Entry 6BXK (X-ray diffraction, 2.35 A resolution); this record covers chains A and B.

[Chain A (and B)]
Molecule: 2-(3-amino-3-carboxypropyl)histidine synthase
Source organism: Pyrococcus horikoshii (strain ATCC 700860 / DSM 12428 / JCM 9974 / NBRC 100139 / OT-3)
Notes: EC 2.5.1.108; chain B of this document is another copy of the same molecule, construct and numbering; everything in this record applies to it too
UniProtKB: O58832 (DPH2_PYRHO); residues 1-342 here = UniProt positions 1-342
Amino-acid sequence (378 residues; row label = number of the first residue in the row; numbers below 1 keep their minus sign (Met-35 is residue -35)):
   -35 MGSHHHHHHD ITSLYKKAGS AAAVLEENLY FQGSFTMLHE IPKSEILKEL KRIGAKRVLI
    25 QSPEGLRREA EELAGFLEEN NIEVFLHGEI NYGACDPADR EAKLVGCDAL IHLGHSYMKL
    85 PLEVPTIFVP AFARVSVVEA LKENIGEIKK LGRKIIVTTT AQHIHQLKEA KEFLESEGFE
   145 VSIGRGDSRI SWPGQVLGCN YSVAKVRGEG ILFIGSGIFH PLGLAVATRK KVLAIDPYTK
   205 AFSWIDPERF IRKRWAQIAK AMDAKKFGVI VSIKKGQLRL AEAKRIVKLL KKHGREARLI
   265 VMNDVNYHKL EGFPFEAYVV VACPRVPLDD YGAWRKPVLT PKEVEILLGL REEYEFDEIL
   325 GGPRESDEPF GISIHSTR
Not modelled in the structure: -35 to 1, 342 (chain B: -35 to 0, 294-297, 342)
Construct notes: initiating methionine (-35); expression tag (-34 to 0)
Swiss-Prot annotation at these positions:
  - binding site ([4Fe-4S] cluster): Cys59, Cys163, Cys287
Bound ions: 4Fe-4S cluster Fe: Cys59, Cys163, Cys287 (together with sulfate ion)
Residues lining bound ligands:
  - 5'-deoxy-5'-methylthioadenosine (MTA): Tyr56, Ser236, Lys238, Gln241, Asn267, Asp268, Val269, Cys287, Arg289, Val290, Asp293
  - 4Fe-4S cluster (SF4): Tyr56, Cys59, Met82, Arg153, Leu161, Gly162, Cys163, Gln241, Cys287, Ile323

[How chain A and chain B interact]
Contacting residue pairs (64; chain A residue first):
  Arg21(A) - Lys248(B)
  Arg31(A) - Lys273(B)  hydrogen bond (side chain-backbone)
  Arg31(A) - Gly276(B)
  Arg31(A) - Phe277(B)
  Arg32(A) - Gly276(B)  hydrogen bond (side chain-backbone)
  Glu35(A) - Arg262(B)  salt bridge
  Glu35(A) - Pro278(B)
  Glu35(A) - Phe279(B)
  Ala38(A) - Arg262(B)
  Gly39(A) - Arg262(B)
  Glu42(A) - Lys255(B)  salt bridge
  Glu42(A) - Arg262(B)  salt bridge
  Val48(A) - Arg262(B)
  Phe49(A) - Leu263(B)
  Leu50(A) - Arg262(B)
  Leu50(A) - Leu263(B)  hydrogen bond (backbone-backbone)
  Leu50(A) - Ile264(B)
  Leu50(A) - Val265(B)  hydrogen bond (backbone-backbone)
  Leu50(A) - Phe279(B)  hydrophobic
  His51(A) - Val265(B)
  His51(A) - Phe277(B)
  Gly52(A) - Ile264(B)
  Gly52(A) - Val265(B)  hydrogen bond (backbone-backbone)
  Gly52(A) - Met266(B)
  Gly52(A) - Lys273(B)
  Glu53(A) - Met266(B)
  Glu53(A) - Asn267(B)  hydrogen bond (side chain-backbone)
  Glu53(A) - Lys273(B)  salt bridge
  Ile54(A) - Lys273(B)
  Arg64(A) - Leu68(B)
  Val69(A) - Leu244(B)
  Val69(A) - Val265(B)  hydrophobic
  Leu244(A) - Val69(B)
  Lys248(A) - Arg21(B)
  Lys248(A) - Phe49(B)
  Lys255(A) - Glu42(B)  salt bridge
  Arg262(A) - Glu35(B)  salt bridge
  Arg262(A) - Ala38(B)
  Arg262(A) - Gly39(B)
  Arg262(A) - Glu42(B)  salt bridge
  Arg262(A) - Val48(B)
  Arg262(A) - Leu50(B)
  Leu263(A) - Phe49(B)  hydrophobic
  Leu263(A) - Leu50(B)  hydrogen bond (backbone-backbone)
  Ile264(A) - Leu50(B)
  Ile264(A) - Gly52(B)
  Val265(A) - Leu50(B)  hydrogen bond (backbone-backbone)
  Val265(A) - His51(B)
  Val265(A) - Gly52(B)  hydrogen bond (backbone-backbone)
  Met266(A) - Gly52(B)
  Met266(A) - Glu53(B)
  Asn267(A) - Glu53(B)  hydrogen bond (backbone-side chain)
  Lys273(A) - Arg31(B)  hydrogen bond (backbone-side chain)
  Lys273(A) - Gly52(B)
  Lys273(A) - Glu53(B)  salt bridge
  Lys273(A) - Ile54(B)
  Leu274(A) - Gly52(B)
  Gly276(A) - Arg31(B)
  Phe277(A) - Arg31(B)
  Phe277(A) - Leu50(B)  hydrophobic
  Phe277(A) - His51(B)
  Pro278(A) - Glu35(B)
  Phe279(A) - Glu35(B)
  Phe279(A) - Leu50(B)  hydrophobic
Other interface residues (no listed pair), chain A (38 interface residues in all): Leu23, Ser26, Glu47, Leu68, Ile237, Leu242, Asp268
Other interface residues (no listed pair), chain B (38 interface residues in all): Leu23, Ser26, Arg32, Ala34, Glu47, Arg64, Leu242, Asp268, Leu274

[Overview]
The chain A/chain B interface involves 38 residues from each chain, with 11 hydrogen bonds and 8 salt bridges.
Among the polar pairs are Glu35(A)-Arg262(B), Glu42(A)-Lys255(B) and Glu42(A)-Arg262(B). Chain A binds
5'-deoxy-5'-methylthioadenosine and 4Fe-4S cluster. UniProt lists 3 [4Fe-4S] cluster-binding residues on chain
A.
Chain A and chain B are both 2-(3-amino-3-carboxypropyl)histidine synthase (Pyrococcus horikoshii (strain ATCC
700860 / DSM 12428 / JCM 9974 / NBRC 100139 / OT-3)); the structure, Crystal structure of Pyrococcus
horikoshii Dph2 with 4Fe-4S cluster and MTA, was determined by X-ray diffraction (same publication as 6BXL,
6BXM and 6BXO).
